Entry 3A4J (X-ray diffraction, 1.25 A resolution); this record covers chain A.

Chain A:
Name: Phosphotriesterase
From: Agrobacterium tumefaciens
Notes: EC 3.1.8.1
Reference sequence: Q93LD7 (Q93LD7_9RHIZ); residues 33-361 here correspond to UniProt positions 32-360 (UniProt number = residue number - 1)
Chain sequence (329 residues; each row starts with the number of its first residue):
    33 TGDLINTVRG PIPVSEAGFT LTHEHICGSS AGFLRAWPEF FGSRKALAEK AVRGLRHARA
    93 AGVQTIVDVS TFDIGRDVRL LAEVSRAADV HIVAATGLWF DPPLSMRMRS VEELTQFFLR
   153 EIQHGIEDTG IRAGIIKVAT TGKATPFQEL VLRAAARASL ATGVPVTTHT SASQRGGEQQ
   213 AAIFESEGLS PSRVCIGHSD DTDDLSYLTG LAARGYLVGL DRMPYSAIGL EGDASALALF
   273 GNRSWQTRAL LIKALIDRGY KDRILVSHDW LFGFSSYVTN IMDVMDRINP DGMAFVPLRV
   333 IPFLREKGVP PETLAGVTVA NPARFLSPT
Disordered / not traced: 33
Construct notes: engineered mutation A92 (Ser91 in Q93LD7), R185 (Lys184 in Q93LD7), G208 (Asp207 in Q93LD7), D265 (Asn264 in Q93LD7), N274 (Thr273 in Q93LD7)
Modified / non-standard residues: K169 (lysine nz-carboxylic acid; KCX)
Metal / ion sites: Co2+ site 1: H55, H57, K169, D301; Co2+ site 2: K169, H201, H230
Reported in the primary citation:
  - conformationally variable residues (side-chain flip): F132
  - mutagenesis - K185R/D208G/N265D/T274N: increased catalytic activity on paraoxon

Overview:
K169, H201 and H230 coordinate Co2+ site 2. The Co2+ site 1 is built by H55, H57, K169 and D301. The paper
reports that K185R/D208G/N265D/T274N increase catalytic activity on paraoxon; conformational variability at
F132.
Chain A is Phosphotriesterase (Agrobacterium tumefaciens); the structure, arPTE (K185R/D208G/N265D/T274N), was
determined by X-ray diffraction, deposited together with 3A3W and 3A3X.
